Entry 3H8D (X-ray diffraction, 2.20 A resolution); this record covers chains A and B of the 4 polymer chains in the assembly.

Chain A (and B):
Protein: Myosin-VI
Source organism: Mus musculus
Notes: fragment: Myosin VI Cargo Binding Domain, residues 1137-1265; chain B of this document is another copy of the same molecule, construct and numbering; everything in this record applies to it too
UniProt: Q64331 (MYO6_MOUSE); residue numbers follow UniProt; this construct covers 1137-1265
Chain sequence (141 residues; row label = number of the first residue in the row):
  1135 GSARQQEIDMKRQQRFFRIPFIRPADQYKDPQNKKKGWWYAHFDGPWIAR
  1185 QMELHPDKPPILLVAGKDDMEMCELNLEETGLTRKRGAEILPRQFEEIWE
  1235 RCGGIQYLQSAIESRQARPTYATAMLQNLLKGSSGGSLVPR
Not modelled in the structure: 1135-1144, 1265-1275 (chain B: 1135-1145, 1249-1275)
Construct notes: expression tag (1135-1136, 1266-1275)
From the paper describing this entry:
  - mutagenesis - L1209K: decreased binding to Dab2
  - mutagenesis - R1152E, L1209K: abolished localization to clathrin-coated vesicles

Chain A / chain B interface:
Residue-residue contacts (6; chain A residue first):
  Arg-1220(A) with Glu-1231(B), salt bridge
  Glu-1223(A) with Leu-1225(B)
  Ile-1224(A) with Leu-1225(B)
  Leu-1225(A) with Glu-1223(B); Ile-1224(B); Leu-1225(B), hydrophobic

Overview:
The chain A/chain B interface involves 4 residues from each chain, with 1 salt bridge. Its one salt-bridged
contact is Arg-1220(A)/Glu-1231(B). From the paper: R1152E and L1209K of chain A abolish localization to
clathrin-coated vesicles; L1209K of chain A reduces binding to Dab2.
Both chains are Myosin-VI (Mus musculus). Entry 3H8D (Crystal structure of Myosin VI in complex with Dab2
peptide) was determined by X-ray diffraction.
